5VMY - chains A and E of the 3 polymer chains in the assembly; structure by X-ray diffraction, 2.00 A resolution.

# Chain A
Protein: Transcriptional regulator Kaiso
Source organism: Homo sapiens
Reference sequence: Q86T24 (KAISO_HUMAN); residues 471-604 here = UniProt positions 471-604
Chain sequence (134 residues; numbered 471 to 604; the number before each row is that of its first residue):
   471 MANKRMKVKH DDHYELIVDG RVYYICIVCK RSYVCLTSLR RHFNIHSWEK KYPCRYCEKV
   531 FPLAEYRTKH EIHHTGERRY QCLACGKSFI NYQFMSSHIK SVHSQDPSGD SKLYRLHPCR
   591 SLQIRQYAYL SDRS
Unresolved in the structure: 471-480, 602-604
UniProt features mapped onto this chain:
  - zinc finger: Tyr494 to His516 (C2H2-type 1), Tyr522 to His544 (C2H2-type 2), Tyr550 to His573 (C2H2-type 3)
  - motif: Met471 to His480 (Nuclear localization signal)
  - cross-link (Glycyl lysine isopeptide (Lys-Gly)): Lys474 (interchain with G-Cter in SUMO2), Lys479 (interchain with G-Cter in SUMO2), Lys539 (interchain with G-Cter in SUMO2), Lys570 (interchain with G-Cter in SUMO2), Lys582 (interchain with G-Cter in SUMO2)
  - mutagenesis: Cys552 (C552R: Abrogates both sequence-specific and methylation-dependent DNA-binding)
Bound ions: Zn2+ site 1: Cys496, Cys499, His512, His516; Zn2+ site 2: Cys524, Cys527, His540, His544; Zn2+ site 3: Cys552, Cys555, His568, His573
Reported in the primary citation:
  - conformationally variable residues: Glu535
  - mutagenesis - E535Q (30-fold): decreased binding to MeKBS
  - mutagenesis - E535A: decreased binding to CG2
  - mutagenesis - E535A (150-fold), E535Q (37-fold): decreased binding to MeCG2
  - mutagenesis - E535A, E535Q (3.5-fold): decreased binding to unmethylated CG2 motif
  - mutagenesis - E535A (2.8-3.1 kcal/mol): decreased binding to double and semimethylated DNA

# Chain E
Molecule: 18-nt DNA strand
Sequence (18 nucleotides; each row starts with the number of its first residue):
    19 CGTTATTCGC GGGAAGCA

# Chain A / chain E interface
Contacting residue pairs (27; chain A residue first):
  Thr507(A) - DT25(E)  base contact
  Arg511(A) - DG27(E)  hydrogen bond to the base
  Lys520(A) - DT25(E)  phosphate contact
  Tyr522(A) - DC26(E)  hydrogen bond to the phosphate
  Ala534(A) - DC26(E)  phosphate contact
  Ala534(A) - DG27(E)  phosphate contact
  Glu535(A) - DG27(E)  phosphate contact
  Glu535(A) - DC28(E)  hydrogen bond to the base
  Thr538(A) - DG27(E)  hydrogen bond to the phosphate
  Arg549(A) - DC28(E)  salt bridge to the phosphate
  Tyr550(A) - DG29(E)  hydrogen bond to the phosphate
  Tyr562(A) - DG29(E)  sugar contact
  Tyr562(A) - DG30(E)  hydrogen bond to the phosphate
  Gln563(A) - DG30(E)  hydrogen bond to the base
  Gln563(A) - DG31(E)  hydrogen bond to the base
  Pro577(A) - DG30(E)  phosphate contact
  Ser578(A) - DG30(E)  phosphate contact
  Ser578(A) - DG31(E)  phosphate contact
  Gly579(A) - DG30(E)  hydrogen bond to the phosphate
  Tyr584(A) - DG29(E)  hydrogen bond to the phosphate
  Leu586(A) - DC28(E)  phosphate contact
  Leu586(A) - DG29(E)  phosphate contact
  Arg595(A) - DT25(E)  hydrogen bond to the base
  Arg595(A) - DC26(E)  hydrogen bond to the base
  Arg595(A) - DG27(E)  hydrogen bond to the sugar
  Tyr597(A) - DG27(E)  hydrogen bond to the base
  Tyr599(A) - DC28(E)  sugar contact
Also at the interface, not in a pair above, chain A (22 interface residues in all): Lys570, Ile594, Leu600

# Overview
22 residues of chain A face 7 of chain E across their interface, with 14 hydrogen bonds and 1 salt bridge.
Polar pairs include Arg511(A)-DG27(E), Glu535(A)-DC28(E) and Gln563(A)-DG30(E). Curated annotation (UniProt)
lists one mutagenesis site on chain A. From the paper: E535A and E535Q of chain A reduce binding to MeCG2;
conformational variability at Glu535(A).
Chain A is Transcriptional regulator Kaiso (Homo sapiens) and chain E is an 18-nt DNA strand; the structure,
Kaiso (ZBTB33) zinc finger DNA binding domain in complex with a hemi CpG-methylated DNA resembling the ...,
was determined by X-ray diffraction (same publication as 5VMU, 5VMV, 5VMW, 5VMX and 5VMZ).
